Entry 7RGS (X-ray diffraction, 2.10 A resolution); this record covers chain A.

[Chain A]
Protein: Repressor of competence, RNA Chaperone
Source organism: Legionella pneumophila
Notes: fragment: ProQ/FinO-domain
Reference sequence: A0A128QHZ1 (A0A128QHZ1_LEGPN); numbering as in UniProt (aligned over 24-126)
Amino-acid sequence (108 residues; row label = number of the first residue in the row):
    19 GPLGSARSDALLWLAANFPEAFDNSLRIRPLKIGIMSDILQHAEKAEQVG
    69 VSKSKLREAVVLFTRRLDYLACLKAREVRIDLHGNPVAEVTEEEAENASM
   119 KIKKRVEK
Not modelled in the structure: 126
Differences from the reference sequence: expression tag (19-23)
From the paper describing this entry:
  - mutagenesis - Y87F: decreased stability

[In short]
From the paper: Y87F reduces stability.
Chain A is Repressor of competence, RNA Chaperone (Legionella pneumophila); the structure, The crystal
structure of RocC, containing FinO domain, 24-126, was determined by X-ray diffraction together with 7RGT and
7RGU from the same study.
